PDB entry 1Y8O | X-ray diffraction, 2.48 A resolution | chains A and B

[Chain A]
Name: [Pyruvate dehydrogenase [lipoamide]] kinase isozyme 3
From: Homo sapiens
Notes: EC 2.7.1.99
Reference sequence: Q15120 (PDK3_HUMAN); numbering as in UniProt (aligned over 9-406)
Amino-acid sequence (419 residues; numbered -12 to 406; the number before each row is that of its first residue; numbers below 1 keep their minus sign (Gly-12 is residue -12)):
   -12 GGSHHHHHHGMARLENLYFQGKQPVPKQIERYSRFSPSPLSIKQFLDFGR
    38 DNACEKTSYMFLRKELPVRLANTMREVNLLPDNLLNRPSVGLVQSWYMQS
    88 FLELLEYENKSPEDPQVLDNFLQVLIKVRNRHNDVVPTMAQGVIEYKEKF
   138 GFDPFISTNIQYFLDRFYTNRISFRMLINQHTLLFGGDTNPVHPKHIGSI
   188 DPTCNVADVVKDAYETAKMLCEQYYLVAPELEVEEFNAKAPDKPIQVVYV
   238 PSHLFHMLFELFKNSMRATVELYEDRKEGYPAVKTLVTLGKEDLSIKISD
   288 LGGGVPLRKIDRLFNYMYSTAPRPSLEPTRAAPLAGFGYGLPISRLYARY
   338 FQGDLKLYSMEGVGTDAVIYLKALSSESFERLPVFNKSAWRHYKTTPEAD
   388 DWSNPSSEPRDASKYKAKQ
Disordered / not traced: -12 to 12, 307-319, 322-323, 402-406
Differences from the reference sequence: cloning artifact (-12 to -10, -3 to 8); expression tag (-9 to -4)
Ion coordination: K+ site 1: Ser20, Phe22, Asn59, Phe372; Mg2+: Asn251 (together with ADP); K+ site 2: Leu300, Asn302, Ser306, Gly325 (together with ADP)
Small-molecule neighbours:
  - ADP (adenosine-5'-diphosphate): Asn251, Ser252, Arg254, Ala255, Asp287, Gly291, Val292, Leu300, Leu321, Phe324, Gly325, Tyr326, Gly327, Leu328, Pro329, Thr352
  - dihydrolipoic acid (RED): Leu27, Gln31, Phe32, Phe35, Thr44, Ser45, Phe48, Leu49, Leu164, Gln167, Arg397, Ala399
What the authors report for this chain:
  - conformationally variable residues (order/disorder transition, side-chain flip): Val130, Ile147, Met304, Tyr305 to Gly327
  - catalytic residues: His243 (proposed by the authors, not directly observed)

[Chain B]
Name: Dihydrolipoyllysine-residue acetyltransferase component of pyruvate dehydrogenase complex
From: Homo sapiens
Notes: EC 2.3.1.12
Reference sequence: P10515 (ODP2_HUMAN); residues 126-233 here correspond to UniProt positions 179-286 (UniProt number = residue number + 53)
Amino-acid sequence (128 residues; row label = number of the first residue in the row):
   106 GGSHHHHHHGMARLENLYFQGSSYPPHMQVLLPALSPTMTMGTVQRWEKK
   156 VGEKLSEGDLLAEIETDKATIGFEVQEEGYLAKILVPEGTRDVPLGTPLC
   206 IIVEKEADISAFADYRPTEVTDLKPQVP
Disordered / not traced: 106-127, 221-225, 230-233
Differences from the reference sequence: cloning artifact (106-108, 115-125); expression tag (109-114)
What the authors report for this chain:
  - post-translational modification sites: Lys173 (citing earlier work)

[Chain A / chain B interface]
Contacting residue pairs - 15 pairs, chain A then chain B:
  Phe22(A) - Ala139(B)
  Phe22(A) - Leu140(B)
  Phe22(A) - Ser141(B)
  Phe22(A) - Pro142(B)
  Ser23(A) - Leu140(B)  hydrogen bond (backbone-backbone)
  Ser23(A) - Ile176(B)
  Ser25(A) - Lys173(B)
  Pro26(A) - Lys173(B)
  Lys51(A) - Pro142(B)
  Val55(A) - Pro142(B)  hydrophobic
  Asn373(A) - Glu179(B)
  Lys374(A) - Gly163(B)
  Lys374(A) - Glu179(B)  hydrogen bond (backbone-side chain)
  Ser375(A) - Glu179(B)
  Arg378(A) - Gly163(B)
Interface residues without a listed pair, chain A (14 interface residues in all): Arg21, Pro24, Leu27, Phe48
Interface residues without a listed pair, chain B (11 interface residues in all): Thr143, Glu162, Ala174

[Summary]
Chain A and chain B form an interface of 14 and 11 residues respectively; the contacts include 2 hydrogen
bonds. Among the polar pairs are Lys374(A)-Glu179(B) and Ser23(A)-Leu140(B). Ligands of chain A: ADP and
dihydrolipoic acid. Ser20(A), Phe22(A), Asn59(A) and Phe372(A) coordinate K+ site 1. From the paper: the
catalytic residue His243(A); a modification site at Lys173(B).
Chain A is [Pyruvate dehydrogenase [lipoamide]] kinase isozyme 3 and chain B is Dihydrolipoyllysine-residue
acetyltransferase component of pyruvate dehydrogenase complex, both from Homo sapiens; the structure, Crystal
structure of the PDK3-L2 complex, was determined by X-ray diffraction together with 1Y8N and 1Y8P from the
same study.
